5ZMS - chains A and B of the 3 polymer chains in the assembly; structure by X-ray diffraction, 1.80 A resolution.

[Chain A]
Molecule: Serine protease subunit NS2B
Organism: Zika virus
Notes: EC 3.4.21.91, 3.6.1.15, 3.6.4.13
Reference sequence: Q32ZE1 (POLG_ZIKV); residues 46-96 here correspond to UniProt positions 1414-1464 (UniProt number = residue number + 1368)
Chain sequence (53 residues; each row starts with the number of its first residue):
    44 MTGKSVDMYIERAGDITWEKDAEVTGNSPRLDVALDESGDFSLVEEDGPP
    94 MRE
Disordered / not traced: 44-49, 88-96
Sequence notes: expression tag (44-45)
UniProt features mapped onto this chain:
  - region: Ile53 to Pro92 (Interacts with and activates NS3 protease)
From the paper describing this entry:
  - binding site for 4-guanidinomethyl-phenylacetyl-Lys-Lys-Arg-H: Gly82, Phe84
  - specificity-determining residues: Glu80 to Asp83 (proposed by the authors, not directly observed)

[Chain B]
Molecule: NS3 protease
Organism: Zika virus (strain Mr 766)
Reference sequence: H8XX12 (H8XX12_ZIKV); residues 1-177 here correspond to UniProt positions 1497-1673 (UniProt number = residue number + 1496)
Chain sequence (178 residues; numbered 0 to 177; the number before each row is that of its first residue; numbering starts at 0):
     0 GSGALWDVPAPKEVKKGETTDGVYRVMTRRLLGSTQVGVGVMQEGVFHTM
    50 WHVTKGAALRSGEGRLDPYWGDVKQDLVSYCGPWKLDAAWDGLSEVQLLA
   100 VPPGERAKNIQTLPGIFKTKDGDIGAVALDYPAGTSGSPILDKCGRVIGL
   150 YGNGVVIKNGSYVSAITQGKREEETPVE
Disordered / not traced: 0-15, 171-177
Sequence notes: expression tag (0)
From the paper describing this entry:
  - binding site for 4-guanidinomethyl-phenylacetyl-Lys-Lys-Arg-H: Gly151, Asn152, Gly153, Tyr161

[How chain A and chain B interact]
Pairs across the interface (92):
  Asp50(A) with Ala57(B); Leu58(B); Arg59(B), salt bridge; Arg64(B), salt bridge
  Met51(A) with Met26(B); Val36(B), hydrophobic; Val52(B); Leu58(B), hydrophobic; Arg59(B), hydrogen bond (backbone-backbone)
  Tyr52(A) with Arg24(B); Val25(B); Met26(B), hydrogen bond (backbone-backbone); Arg28(B); Ser33(B), hydrogen bond; Arg59(B)
  Ile53(A) with Arg24(B); Met41(B), hydrophobic; Phe46(B), hydrophobic; Leu58(B), hydrophobic; Arg59(B), hydrogen bond (backbone-backbone); Leu65(B), hydrophobic
  Glu54(A) with Tyr23(B); Arg24(B), hydrogen bond (backbone-backbone); Met26(B)
  Arg55(A) with Thr19(B); Asp20(B), hydrogen bond (side chain-backbone); Gly21(B); Val22(B); Tyr23(B)
  Ala56(A) with Val22(B), hydrogen bond (backbone-backbone); Tyr23(B); Arg24(B); Val100(B), hydrophobic; Ala106(B)
  Gly57(A) with Gly21(B); Val22(B), hydrogen bond (backbone-backbone)
  Asp58(A) with Leu98(B)
  Ile59(A) with Gly21(B); Val22(B); Val40(B), hydrophobic; Leu98(B), hydrophobic; Leu140(B), hydrophobic; Gly144(B)
  Thr60(A) with Leu98(B); Asn108(B), hydrogen bond (backbone-side chain); Leu140(B)
  Trp61(A) with Glu94(B); Val95(B); Gln96(B); Gln110(B); Leu140(B); Asp141(B); Lys142(B)
  Glu62(A) with Gln96(B), hydrogen bond (backbone-side chain); Asn108(B)
  Ala65(A) with Gln96(B); Asn108(B)
  Glu66(A) with Ile109(B); Gln110(B), hydrogen bond (backbone-backbone)
  Val67(A) with Gln110(B)
  Thr68(A) with Ile109(B); Gln110(B), hydrogen bond (backbone-backbone); Thr111(B), hydrogen bond (backbone-side chain); Leu128(B)
  Gly69(A) with Thr111(B); Ala127(B)
  Asn70(A) with Leu112(B); Ala127(B)
  Ser71(A) with Leu112(B), hydrogen bond (side chain-backbone); Pro113(B); Gly114(B)
  Pro72(A) with Gly114(B); Ile115(B), hydrogen bond (backbone-backbone)
  Arg73(A) with Ile115(B)
  Leu74(A) with Ile115(B), hydrogen bond (backbone-backbone); Phe116(B); Lys117(B), hydrogen bond (backbone-backbone)
  Asp75(A) with Lys117(B)
  Val76(A) with Phe116(B), hydrophobic; Lys117(B), hydrogen bond (backbone-backbone); Thr118(B)
  Leu78(A) with Lys73(B)
  Asp79(A) with Lys73(B)
  Ser81(A) with Val72(B)
  Gly82(A) with Val72(B); Lys73(B); Asn152(B), hydrogen bond (backbone-side chain)
  Phe84(A) with Asn152(B); Gly153(B); Val154(B), hydrophobic
  Leu86(A) with Val154(B), hydrophobic; Val155(B)
Interface residues without a listed pair, chain A (33 interface residues in all): Glu80, Ser85
Interface residues without a listed pair, chain B (58 interface residues in all): Thr27, Thr53, Ser60, Ile123, Pro138, Val146, Ile156, Val162, Ala164

[Overview]
The interface between chain A and chain B involves 33 residues on one side and 58 on the other; the contacts
include 19 hydrogen bonds and 2 salt bridges. Polar pairs include Asp50(A)-Arg59(B), Asp50(A)-Arg64(B) and
Tyr52(A)-Ser33(B). From the paper: a binding site for 4-guanidinomethyl-phenylacetyl-Lys-Lys-Arg-H at
Gly82(A), Phe84(A) and Gly151(B) among others; the specificity determinant Glu80(A).
Here chain A is Serine protease subunit NS2B (Zika virus) and chain B is NS3 protease (Zika virus (strain Mr
766)). Entry 5ZMS (Crystal structure of Zika NS3 protease in complex with
4-guanidinomethyl-phenylacetyl-Lys-Lys-Arg-H) was determined by X-ray diffraction, deposited together with
5ZMQ and 5ZOB.
